5V6M - chains H and P of the 3 polymer chains in the assembly; structure by X-ray diffraction, 1.90 A resolution.

Chain H:
Molecule: Heavy chain of Fab fragment of rabbit anti-HIV1 gp120 V3 mAb 10A3
Source organism: Oryctolagus cuniculus
Notes: antibody fragment or engineered binder
Chain sequence (213 residues; row label = number of the first residue in the row; a row labelled like 82A-82B holds insertion residues (82A, then the next letters in order)):
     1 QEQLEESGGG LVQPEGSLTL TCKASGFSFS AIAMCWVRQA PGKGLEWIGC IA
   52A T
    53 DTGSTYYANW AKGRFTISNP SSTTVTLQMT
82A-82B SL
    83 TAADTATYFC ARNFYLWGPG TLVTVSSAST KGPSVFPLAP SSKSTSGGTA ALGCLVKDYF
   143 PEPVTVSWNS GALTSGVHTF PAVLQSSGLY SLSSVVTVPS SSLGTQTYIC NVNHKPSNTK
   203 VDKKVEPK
Disulfide bonds: Cys-22/Cys-92, Cys-35/Cys-50, Cys-136/Cys-192

Chain P:
Molecule: Envelope glycoprotein gp120 V3 peptide of Con B sequence
Chain sequence (15 residues; each row starts with the number of its first residue; note: 2 numbers in that range are skipped by the numbering (no residue carries them; nothing is unmodelled there)):
   301 NNTRKSIHI
   312 GPGRAF
Unresolved in the structure: 301-302

Interface between chain H and chain P:
Contacting residue pairs (19; chain H residue first):
  Ala-31(H) / Arg-304(P)
  Ala-31(H) / Ala-316(P)
  Ala-31(H) / Phe-317(P)
  Ile-32(H) / Ala-316(P)  hydrophobic
  Ala-33(H) / Ile-307(P)  hydrophobic
  Ala-33(H) / Phe-317(P)  hydrophobic
  Cys-50(H) / Ile-307(P)  hydrophobic
  Ala-52(H) / Arg-304(P)
  Ala-52(H) / Phe-317(P)  hydrophobic
  Asp-53(H) / Arg-304(P)  salt bridge
  Thr-54(H) / Arg-304(P)
  Asn-95(H) / Ile-307(P)
  Asn-95(H) / His-308(P)  hydrogen bond (side chain-backbone)
  Asn-95(H) / Ile-309(P)
  Asn-95(H) / Gly-312(P)  hydrogen bond (backbone-backbone)
  Asn-95(H) / Ala-316(P)  hydrogen bond (side chain-backbone)
  Phe-96(H) / Ile-307(P)  hydrophobic
  Tyr-97(H) / Gly-312(P)
  Tyr-97(H) / Pro-313(P)
Also at the interface, not in a pair above, chain H (12 interface residues in all): Trp-47, Tyr-58
Also at the interface, not in a pair above, chain P (9 interface residues in all): Arg-315

Overview:
The interface between chain H and chain P involves 12 residues on one side and 9 on the other, with 3 hydrogen
bonds and 1 salt bridge. Polar contacts include Asp-53(H)/Arg-304(P), Asn-95(H)/His-308(P) and
Asn-95(H)/Ala-316(P).
Here chain H is Heavy chain of Fab fragment of rabbit anti-HIV1 gp120 V3 mAb 10A3 (Oryctolagus cuniculus) and
chain P is Envelope glycoprotein gp120 V3 peptide of Con B sequence. Entry 5V6M (Crystal Structure of Rabbit
Anti-HIV-1 gp120 V3 Fab 10A3 in complex with V3 peptide ConB) was determined by X-ray diffraction.
